PDB entry 6B3J | electron microscopy, 3.30 A resolution | chains R and A of the 6 polymer chains in the assembly

[Chain R]
Protein: Glucagon-like peptide 1 receptor
Source organism: Homo sapiens
UniProt: P43220 (GLP1R_HUMAN); residue numbers follow UniProt; this construct covers 24-463
Chain sequence (491 residues; row label = number of the first residue in the row; numbers below 1 keep their minus sign (Met-8 is residue -8)):
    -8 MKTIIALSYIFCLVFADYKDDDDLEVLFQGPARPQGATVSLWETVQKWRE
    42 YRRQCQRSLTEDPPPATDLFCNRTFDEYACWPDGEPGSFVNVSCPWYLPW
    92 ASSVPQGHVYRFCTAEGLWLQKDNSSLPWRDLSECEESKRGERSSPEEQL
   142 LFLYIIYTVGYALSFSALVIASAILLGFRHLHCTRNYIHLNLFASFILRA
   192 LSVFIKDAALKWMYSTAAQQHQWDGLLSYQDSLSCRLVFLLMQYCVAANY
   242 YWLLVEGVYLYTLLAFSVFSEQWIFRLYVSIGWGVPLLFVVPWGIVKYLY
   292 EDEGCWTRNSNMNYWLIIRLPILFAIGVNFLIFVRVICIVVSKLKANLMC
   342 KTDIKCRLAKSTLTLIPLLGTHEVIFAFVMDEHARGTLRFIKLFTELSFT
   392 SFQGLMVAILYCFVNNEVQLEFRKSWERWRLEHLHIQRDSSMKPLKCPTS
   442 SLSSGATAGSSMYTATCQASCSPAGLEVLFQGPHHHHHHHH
Disordered / not traced: -8 to 29, 129-136, 338-343, 424-482
Sequence notes: initiating methionine (-8); expression tag (-7 to 23, 464-482); variant Phe260 (Leu in P43220)
Disulfide bonds: Cys46-Cys71, Cys62-Cys104, Cys85-Cys126, Cys226-Cys296
What the authors report for this chain:
  - mutagenesis - D372A, E373A, L379A: decreased binding to GLP-1
  - mutagenesis - D372A, E373A, L379A: unchanged signaling with Exendin-P5
  - mutagenesis - L388A: decreased signaling in response to GLP-1
  - conformationally variable residues (order/disorder transition, side-chain flip): Leu141, Tyr145, Tyr148, Ala337 to Thr343
  - mutagenesis - L141A, Y145A, Y148A, R299A, N300A, R380A: decreased signaling with Exendin-P5
  - mutagenesis - R310A: abolished signaling with Exendin-P5
  - contacts within the chain: Asn300-Trp306

[Chain A]
Protein: Guanine nucleotide-binding protein G(s) subunit alpha isoforms short
Source organism: Homo sapiens
UniProt: P63092 (GNAS2_HUMAN); residue numbers follow UniProt; this construct covers 1-394
Chain sequence (394 residues; numbered 1 to 394; the number before each row is that of its first residue):
     1 MGCLGNSKTEDQRNEEKAQREANKKIEKQLQKDKQVYRATHRLLLLGAGE
    51 SGKNTIVKQMRILHVNGFNGEGGEEDPQAARSNSDGEKATKVQDIKNNLK
   101 EAIETIVAAMSNLVPPVELANPENQFRVDYILSVMNVPDFDFPPEFYEHA
   151 KALWEDEGVRACYERSNEYQLIDCAQYFLDKIDVIKQADYVPSDQDLLRC
   201 RVLTSGIFETKFQVDKVNFHMFDVGAQRDERRKWIQCFNDVTAIIFVVAS
   251 SSYNMVIREDNQTNRLQAALKLFDSIWNNKWLRDTSVILFLNKQDLLAEK
   301 VLAGKSKIEDYFPEFARYTTPEDATPEPGEDPRVTRAKYFIRDEFLRIST
   351 ASGDGRHYCYPHFTCAVDTENIRRVFNDCRDIIQRMHLRQYELL
Disordered / not traced: 1-10, 48-204, 250-263, 296-307, 365-370
Sequence notes: engineered mutation Asn54 (Ser in P63092), Ala226 (Gly in P63092), Ala268 (Glu in P63092), Lys271 (Asn in P63092), Asp274 (Lys in P63092), Lys280 (Arg in P63092), Asp284 (Thr in P63092), Thr285 (Ile in P63092)

[How chain R and chain A interact]
Contacting residue pairs (19; chain R residue first):
  Arg176(R) with Gln390(A)
  Tyr250(R) with Tyr391(A)
  Leu251(R) with Tyr391(A), hydrophobic
  Leu254(R) with His387(A)
  Leu255(R) with Gln384(A), hydrogen bond (backbone-side chain); His387(A); Leu388(A), hydrophobic
  Ser258(R) with Ile383(A)
  Val259(R) with Val217(A), hydrophobic
  Ser261(R) with Gln35(A), hydrogen bond
  Glu262(R) with Lys34(A); Arg38(A), salt bridge
  Val331(R) with Leu388(A), hydrophobic
  Lys334(R) with Asp381(A), salt bridge; Gln384(A); Arg385(A)
  Ser352(R) with Leu393(A), hydrogen bond (side chain-backbone)
  Leu356(R) with Leu393(A), hydrophobic
  Asn407(R) with Glu392(A), hydrogen bond
Other interface residues (no listed pair), chain R (20 interface residues in all): His180, Glu247, Val327, Ile330, Arg348, Asn406
Other interface residues (no listed pair), chain A (15 interface residues in all): Leu394

[In short]
Chain R and chain A form an interface of 20 and 15 residues respectively, with 4 hydrogen bonds and 2 salt
bridges. Among the polar pairs are Glu262(R)-Arg38(A), Lys334(R)-Asp381(A) and Leu255(R)-Gln384(A). The paper
reports that L141A, Y145A and Y148A of chain R, among others, reduce signaling with Exendin-P5; conformational
variability at Leu141(R), Tyr145(R) and Tyr148(R) among others; 11 substitutions were tested in all.
Chain R is Glucagon-like peptide 1 receptor and chain A is Guanine nucleotide-binding protein G(s) subunit
alpha isoforms short, both from Homo sapiens; the structure, 3.3 angstrom phase-plate cryo-EM structure of a
biased agonist-bound human GLP-1 receptor-Gs complex, was determined by electron microscopy.
